1IAK - chains B and P of the 3 polymer chains in the assembly; structure by X-ray diffraction, 1.90 A resolution.

# Chain B
Protein: MHC class II I-ak
Organism: Mus musculus
UniProtKB: P06343 (HB2K_MOUSE); aligned to UniProt positions 28-212 over residues 5-190 (the alignment contains insertions or deletions, so no single offset holds)
Amino-acid sequence (185 residues; row label = number of the first residue in the row; note: 2 numbers in that range are skipped by the numbering (no residue carries them; nothing is unmodelled there)):
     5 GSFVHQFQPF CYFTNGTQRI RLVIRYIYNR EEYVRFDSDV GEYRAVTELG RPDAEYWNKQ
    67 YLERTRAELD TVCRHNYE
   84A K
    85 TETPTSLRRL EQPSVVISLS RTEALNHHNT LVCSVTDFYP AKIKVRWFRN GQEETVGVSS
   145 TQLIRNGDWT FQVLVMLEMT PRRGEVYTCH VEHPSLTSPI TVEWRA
Sequence notes: conflict Gly5 (Asn29 in P06343), Thr181 (Lys207 in P06343)
Modified / non-standard residues: Asn19 (glycosylation site)
Disulfides: Cys15-Cys79, Cys117-Cys173
From the paper describing this entry:
  - conformationally variable residues (helix shift): Glu59 to Gln64

# Chain P
Protein: MHC class II I-ak
Organism: Mus musculus
UniProtKB: P24364 (LYC_LOPLE); numbering as in UniProt (aligned over 50-62)
Amino-acid sequence (13 residues; each row starts with the number of its first residue):
    50 STDYGILQIN SRW
Swiss-Prot annotation at these positions:
  - active site: Asp52

# Chain B / chain P interface
Contacting residue pairs (31):
  His9(B) - Gln57(P)  hydrogen bond
  Phe11(B) - Ile55(P)
  Phe11(B) - Leu56(P)
  Phe11(B) - Gln57(P)
  Pro13(B) - Ile55(P)  hydrophobic
  Leu26(B) - Ile55(P)  hydrophobic
  Ile28(B) - Ile55(P)  hydrophobic
  Tyr30(B) - Gln57(P)
  Tyr30(B) - Ile58(P)  hydrogen bond (side chain-backbone)
  Tyr47(B) - Ile58(P)
  Asp57(B) - Ser60(P)  hydrogen bond
  Tyr60(B) - Arg61(P)
  Trp61(B) - Ile58(P)
  Trp61(B) - Asn59(P)
  Trp61(B) - Ser60(P)
  Tyr67(B) - Ile58(P)  hydrophobic
  Arg70(B) - Leu56(P)
  Arg70(B) - Ile58(P)
  Glu74(B) - Ile55(P)
  Glu74(B) - Leu56(P)  hydrogen bond (side chain-backbone)
  Thr77(B) - Tyr53(P)
  Val78(B) - Tyr53(P)
  Val78(B) - Gly54(P)
  Val78(B) - Ile55(P)  hydrophobic
  His81(B) - Thr51(P)  hydrogen bond (side chain-backbone)
  His81(B) - Tyr53(P)
  Asn82(B) - Asp52(P)
  Asn82(B) - Tyr53(P)  hydrogen bond (side chain-backbone)
  Lys84A(B) - Ser50(P)  hydrogen bond (backbone-side chain)
  Thr85(B) - Ser50(P)
  Thr85(B) - Asp52(P)  hydrogen bond
Interface residues without a listed pair, chain B (20 interface residues in all): Thr71

# Overview
20 residues of chain B and 12 residues of chain P are in contact; the contacts include 8 hydrogen bonds. Polar
pairs include His9(B)-Gln57(P), Tyr30(B)-Ile58(P) and Asp57(B)-Ser60(P). UniProt lists active-site residue
Asp52(P) on chain P. From the paper: conformational variability at Glu59(B).
Chain B is MHC class II I-ak and chain P is MHC class II I-ak, both from Mus musculus; the structure,
Histocompatibility antigen I-ak, was determined by X-ray diffraction.
